1S8J - chain A; structure by X-ray diffraction, 2.30 A resolution.

[Chain A]
Name: Bacteriorhodopsin precursor
Source organism: Halobacterium sp
UniProt: P02945 (BACR_HALN1); residues 1-249 here correspond to UniProt positions 14-262 (UniProt number = residue number + 13)
Chain sequence (249 residues; numbered 1 to 249; the number before each row is that of its first residue):
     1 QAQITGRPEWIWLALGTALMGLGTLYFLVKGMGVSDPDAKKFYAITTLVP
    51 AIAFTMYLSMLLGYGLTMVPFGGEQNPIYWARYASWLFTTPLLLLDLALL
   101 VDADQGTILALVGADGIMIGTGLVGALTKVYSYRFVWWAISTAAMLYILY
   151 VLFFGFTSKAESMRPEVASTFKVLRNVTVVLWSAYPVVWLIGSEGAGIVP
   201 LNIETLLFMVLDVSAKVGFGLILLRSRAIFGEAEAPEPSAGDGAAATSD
Unresolved in the structure: 1-3, 65-77, 233-249
Differences from the reference sequence: engineered mutation Ser85 (Asp98 in P02945)
Ligand contacts:
  - lipid fragment (LI1; 1-[2,6,10.14-tetramethyl-hexadecan-16-yl]-2-[2,10,14-trimethylhexadecan-16-yl]glycerol), molecule 1: Thr5, Trp10, Ile11, Ala14, Leu15, Ala18
  - lipid fragment (LI1), molecule 2: Ala51, Ile52, Thr55, Met56, Phe88
  - lipid fragment (LI1), molecule 3: Pro91, Leu95, Gln105, Ile108, Leu109, Val112
  - lipid fragment (LI1), molecule 4: Phe135, Trp138, Leu190
  - lipid fragment (LI1), molecule 5: Ala143, Leu146, Tyr147, Tyr150
  - retinal (RET): Tyr83, Trp86, Thr89, Thr90, Leu93, Met118, Gly122, Trp138, Ser141, Thr142, Met145, Trp182, Tyr185, Pro186, Trp189, Asp212, Ala215, Lys216
Swiss-Prot annotation at these positions:
  - modified residue: Gln1 (Pyrrolidone carboxylic acid), Lys216 (N6-(retinylidene)lysine)
What the authors report for this chain:
  - binding site for nitrate ion: Ser85, Asp212, Lys216
  - conformationally variable residues (side-chain flip): Ser85
  - mutagenesis - D85S/D212N (261-fold): increased binding to azide
  - binding site for retinal: Lys216
  - contacts within the chain: Tyr83-Trp189 (hydrogen bond)

[In short]
Chain A binds retinal and 5 copies of lipid fragment. The paper reports a binding site for nitrate ion at
Ser85, Asp212 and Lys216; D85S/D212N increase binding to azide.
Chain A is Bacteriorhodopsin precursor (Halobacterium sp); the structure, Nitrate-bound D85S mutant of
bacteriorhodopsin, was determined by X-ray diffraction, deposited together with 1S8L.
